8SCK - chains A and C of the 3 polymer chains in the assembly; structure by X-ray diffraction, 2.30 A resolution.

Chain A:
Name: DNA polymerase I
Organism: Geobacillus stearothermophilus
Notes: EC 2.7.7.7
Reference sequence: D9N168 (D9N168_GEOSE); residues 298-876 here correspond to UniProt positions 1-579 (UniProt number = residue number - 297)
Sequence (579 residues; numbered 298 to 876; the number before each row is that of its first residue):
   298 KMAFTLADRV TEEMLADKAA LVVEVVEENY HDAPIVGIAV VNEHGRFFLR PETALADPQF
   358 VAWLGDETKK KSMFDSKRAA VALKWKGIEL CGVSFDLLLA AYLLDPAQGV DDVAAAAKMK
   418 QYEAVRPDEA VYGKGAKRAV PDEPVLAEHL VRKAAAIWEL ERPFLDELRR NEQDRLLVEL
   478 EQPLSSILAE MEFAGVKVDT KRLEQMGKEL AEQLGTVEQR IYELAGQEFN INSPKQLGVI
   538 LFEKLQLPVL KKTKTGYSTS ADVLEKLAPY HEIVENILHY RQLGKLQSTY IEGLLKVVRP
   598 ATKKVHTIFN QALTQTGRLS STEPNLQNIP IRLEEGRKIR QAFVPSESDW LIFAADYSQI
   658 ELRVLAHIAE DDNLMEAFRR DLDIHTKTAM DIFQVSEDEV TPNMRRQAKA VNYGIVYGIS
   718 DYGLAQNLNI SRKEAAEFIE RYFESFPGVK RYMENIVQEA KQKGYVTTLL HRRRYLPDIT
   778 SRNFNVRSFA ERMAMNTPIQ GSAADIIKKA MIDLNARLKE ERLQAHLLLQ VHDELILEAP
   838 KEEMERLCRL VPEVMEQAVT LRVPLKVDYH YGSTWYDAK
Construct notes: engineered mutation Tyr710 (Phe413 in D9N168); variant Val713 (Pro416 in D9N168)
Ion coordination: Ca2+: Asp653, Tyr654, Asp830 (together with 2'-deoxyguanosine-5'-triphosphate, diphosphate) (shared with 1 residue of chain B)
Small-molecule neighbours: 2'-deoxyguanosine-5'-triphosphate / diphosphate: Arg615, Asp653, Tyr654, Ser655, Gln656, Ile657, Glu658, His682, Arg702, Lys706, Ala707, Tyr710, Tyr714, Asn793, Asp830
From the paper describing this entry:
  - catalytic residues: Lys706, Asp830 (proposed by the authors, not directly observed)
  - mutagenesis - D830N: abolished catalytic activity
  - mutagenesis - E831Q: unchanged catalytic activity
  - mutagenesis - F710Y: increased catalytic activity on Ca2+ (citing earlier work)

Chain C:
Molecule: DNA template
Sequence (13 nucleotides; numbered 1 to 13; the number before each row is that of its first residue):
     1 CACGCTGATC GCA

How chain A and chain C interact:
Contacting residue pairs - 51 pairs, chain A then chain C:
  Asn527(A) with DG11(C), phosphate contact
  Asn529(A) with DG11(C), sugar contact
  Ser530(A) with DG11(C), phosphate contact; DC12(C), hydrogen bond to the phosphate
  Pro531(A) with DG11(C), phosphate contact; DA13(C), base contact
  Lys532(A) with DA13(C), hydrogen bond to the sugar
  Thr552(A) with DA13(C), base contact
  Gly553(A) with DA13(C), base contact
  Tyr554(A) with DA13(C), base contact
  Lys582(A) with DG7(C), base contact; DA8(C), base contact
  Ser585(A) with DT9(C), phosphate contact; DC10(C), hydrogen bond to the phosphate
  Thr586(A) with DT9(C), sugar contact
  Gly590(A) with DT9(C), phosphate contact
  Asn607(A) with DG7(C), phosphate contact
  Leu610(A) with DG7(C), phosphate contact
  Thr611(A) with DT6(C), phosphate contact
  Gln612(A) with DC5(C), phosphate contact; DT6(C), hydrogen bond to the phosphate
  Thr613(A) with DC5(C), sugar contact
  Arg615(A) with DG4(C), base contact; DC5(C), hydrogen bond to the base
  Ser617(A) with DT6(C), phosphate contact; DG7(C), hydrogen bond to the phosphate
  Ser618(A) with DG7(C), sugar contact
  Thr619(A) with DG7(C), phosphate contact; DA8(C), phosphate contact
  Glu620(A) with DA8(C), hydrogen bond to the phosphate
  Asn622(A) with DG7(C), hydrogen bond to the sugar
  Ala707(A) with DC3(C), base contact
  Tyr710(A) with DC3(C), base contact
  Gly711(A) with DC3(C), base contact
  Tyr714(A) with DC3(C), sugar contact
  Ile716(A) with DC3(C), hydrogen bond to the sugar
  Ser717(A) with DA2(C), sugar contact; DC3(C), hydrogen bond to the phosphate
  Tyr719(A) with DA2(C), stacking on the base
  Gly720(A) with DC3(C), hydrogen bond to the phosphate
  Arg729(A) with DA2(C), hydrogen bond to the base
  Arg771(A) with DC5(C), salt bridge to the phosphate
  Asn782(A) with DC1(C), phosphate contact
  Phe786(A) with DA2(C), phosphate contact; DG4(C), phosphate contact
  Arg789(A) with DC3(C), hydrogen bond to the phosphate; DG4(C), salt bridge to the phosphate
  Met790(A) with DC5(C), phosphate contact
  Asn793(A) with DG4(C), sugar contact
  Gln797(A) with DG4(C), hydrogen bond to the base; DC5(C), hydrogen bond to the sugar
Other interface residues (no listed pair), chain A (41 interface residues in all): Asn625, Gly715

In short:
The interface between chain A and chain C involves 41 residues on one side and 13 on the other; the contacts
include 15 hydrogen bonds, 2 salt bridges and 1 aromatic stacking contact. Polar pairs include
Arg615(A)-DC5(C), Arg729(A)-DA2(C) and Gln797(A)-DG4(C). From the paper: catalytic residues Lys706(A) and
Asp830(A); D830N of chain A abolishes catalytic activity; 3 substitutions were tested in all.
Here chain A is DNA polymerase I (Geobacillus stearothermophilus) and chain C is DNA template. Entry 8SCK (Bst
DNA polymerase I Large Fragment mutant F710Y/D598A with 3'-amino primer, dGTP, and calcium time-resolved 4h)
was determined by X-ray diffraction together with 8SCG, 8SCI, 8SCJ, 8SCL, 8SCM, 8SCN and 7 further entries
from the same study.
